PDB entry 2R9H | X-ray diffraction, 3.10 A resolution | chains E and F of the 6 polymer chains in the assembly

[Chain E]
Name: Fab fragment
From: Mus musculus
Notes: antibody fragment or engineered binder
Sequence (221 residues; numbered 2 to 222; the number before each row is that of its first residue):
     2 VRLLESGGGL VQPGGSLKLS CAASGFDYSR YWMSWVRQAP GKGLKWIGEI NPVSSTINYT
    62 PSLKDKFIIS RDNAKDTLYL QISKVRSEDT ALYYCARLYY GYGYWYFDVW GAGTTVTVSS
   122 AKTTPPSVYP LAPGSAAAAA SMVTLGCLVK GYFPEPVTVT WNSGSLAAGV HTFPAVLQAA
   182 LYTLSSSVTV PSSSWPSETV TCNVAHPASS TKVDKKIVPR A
Disulfide bonds: Cys22-Cys96, Cys148-Cys203

[Chain F]
Name: Fab fragment
From: Mus musculus
Notes: antibody fragment or engineered binder
Sequence (211 residues; numbered 1 to 211; the number before each row is that of its first residue):
     1 DIVLTQSPAI MSAAPGDKVT MTCSASSSVS YIHWYQQKSG TSPKRWIYDT SKLTSGVPVR
    61 FSGSGSGTSY SLTINTMEAE DAATYYCQQW SSHPQTFGGG TKLEILRADA APTVSIFPPS
   121 SEQLTSGGAS VVCFLNNFYP KDINVKWKID GSERQNGVLN SWTDQDSKDS TYSMSSTLTL
   181 TKDEYERHNS YTCEATHKTS TSPIVKSFNR A
Disulfide bonds: Cys23-Cys87, Cys133-Cys193

[How chain E and chain F interact]
Contacting residue pairs - 79 pairs, chain E then chain F:
  Val37(E) - Phe97(F)  hydrophobic
  Gln39(E) - Gln37(F)  hydrogen bond
  Gln39(E) - Tyr86(F)  hydrogen bond
  Lys43(E) - Tyr86(F)
  Gly44(E) - Tyr86(F)
  Leu45(E) - Tyr86(F)  hydrophobic
  Leu45(E) - Phe97(F)
  Trp47(E) - Pro94(F)  hydrophobic
  Trp47(E) - Gln95(F)
  Glu50(E) - Trp90(F)
  Glu50(E) - His93(F)  salt bridge
  Tyr95(E) - Gln37(F)  hydrogen bond
  Tyr95(E) - Ser42(F)
  Tyr95(E) - Pro43(F)
  Leu99(E) - Trp90(F)  hydrophobic
  Gly102(E) - Asp49(F)
  Tyr103(E) - Tyr31(F)  hydrophobic
  Tyr103(E) - Asp49(F)  hydrogen bond (backbone-side chain)
  Tyr103(E) - Lys52(F)
  Tyr105(E) - Ser30(F)
  Tyr105(E) - Tyr31(F)  hydrophobic
  Tyr105(E) - His33(F)  hydrogen bond (backbone-side chain)
  Tyr105(E) - Asp49(F)
  Tyr105(E) - Ser91(F)
  Trp106(E) - His33(F)
  Trp106(E) - Gln88(F)  hydrogen bond (backbone-side chain)
  Trp106(E) - Trp90(F)
  Tyr107(E) - His33(F)
  Tyr107(E) - Tyr35(F)
  Tyr107(E) - Arg45(F)
  Tyr107(E) - Tyr48(F)  hydrophobic
  Tyr107(E) - Gln88(F)
  Phe108(E) - Tyr35(F)  hydrogen bond (backbone-side chain)
  Phe108(E) - Arg45(F)
  Phe108(E) - Gln88(F)
  Phe108(E) - Gln95(F)
  Phe108(E) - Phe97(F)  hydrophobic
  Asp109(E) - Arg45(F)  salt bridge
  Trp111(E) - Tyr35(F)
  Trp111(E) - Pro43(F)
  Trp111(E) - Phe97(F)  hydrophobic
  Gly112(E) - Ser42(F)  hydrogen bond (backbone-side chain)
  Ala113(E) - Ser42(F)  hydrogen bond (backbone-side chain)
  Tyr130(E) - Ser120(F)
  Tyr130(E) - Glu122(F)
  Tyr130(E) - Gln123(F)
  Pro131(E) - Ser120(F)
  Pro131(E) - Glu122(F)
  Leu132(E) - Phe117(F)
  Leu132(E) - Val132(F)  hydrophobic
  Ala133(E) - Phe117(F)
  Ala133(E) - Pro118(F)
  Thr145(E) - Ser115(F)
  Thr145(E) - Phe117(F)
  Leu149(E) - Ser130(F)
  Lys151(E) - Ser130(F)
  His172(E) - Asn136(F)
  His172(E) - Asn137(F)
  His172(E) - Ser173(F)  hydrogen bond
  Phe174(E) - Phe134(F)  hydrophobic
  Phe174(E) - Asn136(F)
  Phe174(E) - Ser161(F)
  Phe174(E) - Thr163(F)
  Phe174(E) - Ser173(F)
  Phe174(E) - Met174(F)
  Phe174(E) - Ser175(F)
  Pro175(E) - Ser161(F)  hydrogen bond (backbone-side chain)
  Pro175(E) - Trp162(F)
  Val177(E) - Leu159(F)  hydrophobic
  Val177(E) - Asn160(F)
  Gln179(E) - Leu159(F)
  Ser186(E) - Phe134(F)
  Ser187(E) - Phe134(F)
  Ser188(E) - Phe134(F)
  Ser188(E) - Asn136(F)  hydrogen bond
  Lys216(E) - Glu122(F)  salt bridge
  Arg221(E) - Pro118(F)
  Arg221(E) - Pro119(F)  hydrogen bond (side chain-backbone)
  Arg221(E) - Ser120(F)
Interface residues without a listed pair, chain E (44 interface residues in all): Lys46, Asn59, Pro62, Pro134, Gly135, Leu146, Gly147, Thr173
Interface residues without a listed pair, chain F (43 interface residues in all): Thr41, Ser121, Ser126, Thr179

[In short]
44 residues of chain E and 43 residues of chain F are in contact, with 13 hydrogen bonds and 3 salt bridges.
Among the polar pairs are Glu50(E)-His93(F), Asp109(E)-Arg45(F) and Lys216(E)-Glu122(F).
Here chain E is Fab fragment and chain F is Fab fragment, both from Mus musculus. Entry 2R9H (Crystal
Structure of Q207C Mutant of CLC-ec1 in complex with Fab) was determined by X-ray diffraction.
